8FBT - chain B; structure by X-ray diffraction, 2.20 A resolution.

Chain B:
Name: Glycylpeptide N-tetradecanoyltransferase
Organism: Cryptosporidium parvum
Notes: EC 2.3.1.97
UniProtKB: Q5CV46 (Q5CV46_CRYPI); residues 39-466 here correspond to UniProt positions 42-469 (UniProt number = residue number + 3)
Sequence (432 residues; each row starts with the number of its first residue):
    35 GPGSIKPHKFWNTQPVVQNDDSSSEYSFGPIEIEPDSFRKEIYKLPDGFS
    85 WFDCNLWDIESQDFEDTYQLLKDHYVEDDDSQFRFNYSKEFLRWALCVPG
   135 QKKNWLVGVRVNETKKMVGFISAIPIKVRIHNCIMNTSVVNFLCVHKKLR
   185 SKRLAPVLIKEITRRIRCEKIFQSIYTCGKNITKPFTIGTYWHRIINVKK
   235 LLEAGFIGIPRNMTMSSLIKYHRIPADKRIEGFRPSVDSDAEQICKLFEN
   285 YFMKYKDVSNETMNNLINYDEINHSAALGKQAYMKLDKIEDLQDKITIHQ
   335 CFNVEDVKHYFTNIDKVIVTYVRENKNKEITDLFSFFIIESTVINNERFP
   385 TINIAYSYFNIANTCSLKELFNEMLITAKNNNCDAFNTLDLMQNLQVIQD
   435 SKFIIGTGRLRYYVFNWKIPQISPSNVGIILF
Disordered / not traced: 35-41, 55-58, 112-115, 378-383
Construct notes: expression tag (35-38); engineered mutation Ala310 (Lys313 in Q5CV46), Ala311 (Glu314 in Q5CV46)
Small-molecule neighbours: tetradecanoyl-coa (MYA): His42, Lys43, Phe44, Trp45, Asn46, His108, Tyr109, Val110, Glu111, Ser172, Val174, Asn175, Phe176, Leu177, Cys178, Val179, Arg184, Ser185, Lys186, Arg187, Leu188, Ala189, Pro190, Ile193, Ile196, Thr197, Ile200, Arg201, Ile205, Phe206, Gln207, Ser208, Tyr210, Thr211, Cys212, Ile216, Phe449
From the paper describing this entry:
  - specificity-determining residues: Phe371, Thr441 (by similarity / conservation)

Overview:
Chain B binds tetradecanoyl-coa. The paper reports specificity determinants Phe371 and Thr441.
Chain B is Glycylpeptide N-tetradecanoyltransferase (Cryptosporidium parvum); the structure, Crystal structure
of Cryptosporidium parvum N-myristoyltransferase with bound myristoyl-CoA, was determined by X-ray
diffraction, deposited together with 8FBM and 8FBU.
